PDB entry 8DR7 | electron microscopy, 2.70 A resolution | chains B and C of the 11 polymer chains in the assembly

Chain B:
Protein: Replication factor C subunit 4
Organism: Saccharomyces cerevisiae
Reference sequence: P40339 (RFC4_YEAST); residues 1-323 here = UniProt positions 1-323
Chain sequence (323 residues; numbered 1 to 323; the number before each row is that of its first residue):
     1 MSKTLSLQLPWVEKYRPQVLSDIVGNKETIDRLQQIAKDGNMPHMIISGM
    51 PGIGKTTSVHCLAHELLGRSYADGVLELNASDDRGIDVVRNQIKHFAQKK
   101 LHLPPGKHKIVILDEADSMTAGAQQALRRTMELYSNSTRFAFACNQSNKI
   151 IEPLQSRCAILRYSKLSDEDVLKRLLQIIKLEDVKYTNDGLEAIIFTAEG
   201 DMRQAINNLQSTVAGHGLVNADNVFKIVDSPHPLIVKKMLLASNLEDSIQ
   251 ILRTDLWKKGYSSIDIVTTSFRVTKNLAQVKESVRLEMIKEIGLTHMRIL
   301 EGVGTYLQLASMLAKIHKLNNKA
Not modelled in the structure: 1-3, 322-323
Bound ions: Mg2+ site 1: Thr56 (together with ATP-gamma-S); Mg2+ site 2: Glu132 (together with ATP-gamma-S)
Residues lining bound ligands:
  - ATP-gamma-S (AGS; phosphothiophosphoric acid-adenylate ester), molecule 1: Trp11, Val12, Tyr15, Arg16, Pro17, Asp22, Ile23, Val24, Met50, Pro51, Gly52, Ile53, Gly54, Lys55, Thr56, Thr57, Glu115, Asn145, Leu166, Arg174, Met202, Arg203
  - ATP-gamma-S (AGS), molecule 2: Arg128, Glu132, Pro153, Arg157
Curated features (UniProtKB/Swiss-Prot):
  - binding site (ATP): Val12, Val24, Gly49 to Thr57, Asn145, Arg203

Chain C:
Protein: Replication factor C subunit 3
Organism: Saccharomyces cerevisiae
Reference sequence: P38629 (RFC3_YEAST); residue numbers follow UniProt; this construct covers 1-340
Chain sequence (340 residues; row label = number of the first residue in the row):
     1 MSTSTEKRSKENLPWVEKYRPETLDEVYGQNEVITTVRKFVDEGKLPHLL
    51 FYGPPGTGKTSTIVALAREIYGKNYSNMVLELNASDDRGIDVVRNQIKDF
   101 ASTRQIFSKGFKLIILDEADAMTNAAQNALRRVIERYTKNTRFCVLANYA
   151 HKLTPALLSRCTRFRFQPLPQEAIERRIANVLVHEKLKLSPNAEKALIEL
   201 SNGDMRRVLNVLQSCKATLDNPDEDEISDDVIYECCGAPRPSDLKAVLKS
   251 ILEDDWGTAHYTLNKVRSAKGLALIDLIEGIVKILEDYELQNEETRVHLL
   301 TKLADIEYSISKGGNDQIQGSAVIGAIKASFENETVKANV
Not modelled in the structure: 1-5, 336-340
Bound ions: Mg2+: Thr60 (together with ATP-gamma-S)
Residues lining bound ligands:
  - ATP-gamma-S (AGS; phosphothiophosphoric acid-adenylate ester), molecule 1: Val16, Tyr19, Arg20, Pro21, Glu26, Val27, Tyr28, Gly53, Pro54, Pro55, Gly56, Thr57, Gly58, Lys59, Thr60, Ser61, Glu118, Asn148, Leu169, Arg177, Met205, Arg206, Leu209
  - ATP-gamma-S (AGS), molecule 2: Arg131, Glu135, Ala156, Arg160
Curated features (UniProtKB/Swiss-Prot):
  - binding site (ATP): Val16 to Tyr19, Arg20, Tyr28, Gly53 to Ser61, Asn148, Arg206
  - modified residue: Ser2 (N-acetylserine)

How chain B and chain C interact:
Pairs across the interface (88):
  Leu5(B) with Ile70(C); Lys109(C); Phe111(C)
  Ser6(B) with Gly44(C)
  Leu7(B) with Gly44(C); Leu46(C), hydrophobic; Phe111(C), hydrophobic; Arg142(C)
  Gln8(B) with Gly44(C), hydrogen bond (backbone-backbone); Lys45(C); Arg142(C), hydrogen bond (backbone-side chain)
  Pro10(B) with Thr138(C); Arg142(C)
  Glu13(B) with Glu135(C); Thr138(C)
  Arg16(B) with Glu135(C), salt bridge
  Thr56(B) with Arg132(C)
  Asn79(B) with Arg132(C)
  Ala80(B) with Asn128(C); Ala129(C)
  Ser81(B) with Arg94(C); Lys98(C), hydrogen bond (backbone-side chain); Ala129(C); Arg132(C); Val133(C)
  Asp82(B) with Lys98(C), salt bridge
  Glu115(B) with Asn128(C); Arg131(C), salt bridge; Arg132(C)
  Asn145(B) with Arg131(C), hydrogen bond
  Asp201(B) with Ser159(C), hydrogen bond
  Arg203(B) with Glu135(C), salt bridge; Ser159(C), hydrogen bond; Arg160(C)
  Gln204(B) with Leu158(C), hydrogen bond (side chain-backbone); Ser159(C); Cys161(C)
  Asn207(B) with Ser159(C); Thr162(C)
  Ser211(B) with Phe40(C)
  Ala214(B) with Lys39(C); Phe40(C), hydrophobic
  Gly215(B) with Lys39(C)
  Lys226(B) with Glu32(C)
  Asp229(B) with Arg163(C), salt bridge; Arg165(C), salt bridge
  Leu245(B) with Glu293(C); Val297(C), hydrophobic
  Glu246(B) with Arg296(C), salt bridge
  Arg253(B) with Glu286(C)
  Lys258(B) with Pro168(C)
  Lys259(B) with Arg165(C), hydrogen bond (backbone-side chain)
  Gly260(B) with Pro54(C); Pro168(C)
  Tyr261(B) with Tyr52(C); Arg163(C), hydrogen bond
  Ser262(B) with Tyr52(C), hydrogen bond (backbone-side chain); Tyr149(C)
  Ile264(B) with Tyr149(C), hydrophobic; His151(C)
  Asp265(B) with Tyr52(C), hydrogen bond; Asn148(C); Tyr149(C); Ala150(C), hydrogen bond (side chain-backbone); His151(C), salt bridge
  Arg298(B) with Ala304(C); Asp305(C), salt bridge; Tyr308(C)
  Glu301(B) with Tyr308(C), hydrogen bond
  Val303(B) with Glu307(C); Ser311(C)
  Thr305(B) with Glu307(C), hydrogen bond
  Tyr306(B) with Glu286(C), hydrogen bond
  Leu307(B) with Val282(C), hydrophobic; Leu300(C), hydrophobic; Leu303(C); Ala304(C), hydrophobic; Glu307(C)
  Gln308(B) with Ala304(C), hydrogen bond (side chain-backbone); Glu307(C), hydrogen bond
  Ala310(B) with Leu300(C), hydrophobic
  Ser311(B) with Leu300(C); Thr301(C); Ala304(C)
  Ala314(B) with Val297(C), hydrophobic
  Lys315(B) with Thr301(C)
  Lys318(B) with Val297(C)
  Asn321(B) with Glu293(C)
Other interface residues (no listed pair), chain B (58 interface residues in all): Leu9, Trp11, Pro51, His60, Asp83, Asp114, Gln210, His216, Ile227, Ile249, Thr268, His317
Other interface residues (no listed pair), chain C (56 interface residues in all): Thr36, Glu43, Tyr71, Gly110, Lys139, Ala156, Phe164, Gln167, His298, Lys312

Summary:
58 residues of chain B face 56 of chain C across their interface; the contacts include 17 hydrogen bonds and 9
salt bridges. Polar pairs include Arg16(B)-Glu135(C), Asp82(B)-Lys98(C) and Glu115(B)-Arg131(C). One
ATP-gamma-S molecule is bound between chain B and chain C.
Chain B is Replication factor C subunit 4 and chain C is Replication factor C subunit 3, both from
Saccharomyces cerevisiae; the structure, Open state of RFC:PCNA bound to a nicked dsDNA, was determined by
electron microscopy, deposited together with 8DQW, 8DQX, 8DQZ, 8DR0, 8DR1, 8DR3 and 3 further entries.
